8QXS - chains J and K of the 21 polymer chains in the assembly; structure by electron microscopy, 3.12 A resolution.

Chain J (and K):
Molecule: Chaperonin GroEL
From: Escherichia coli BL21(DE3)
Notes: EC 5.6.1.7; chain K of this document is another copy of the same molecule, construct and numbering; everything in this record applies to it too
Reference sequence: P0A6F5 (CH60_ECOLI); numbering as in UniProt (aligned over 2-548)
Sequence (547 residues; each row starts with the number of its first residue):
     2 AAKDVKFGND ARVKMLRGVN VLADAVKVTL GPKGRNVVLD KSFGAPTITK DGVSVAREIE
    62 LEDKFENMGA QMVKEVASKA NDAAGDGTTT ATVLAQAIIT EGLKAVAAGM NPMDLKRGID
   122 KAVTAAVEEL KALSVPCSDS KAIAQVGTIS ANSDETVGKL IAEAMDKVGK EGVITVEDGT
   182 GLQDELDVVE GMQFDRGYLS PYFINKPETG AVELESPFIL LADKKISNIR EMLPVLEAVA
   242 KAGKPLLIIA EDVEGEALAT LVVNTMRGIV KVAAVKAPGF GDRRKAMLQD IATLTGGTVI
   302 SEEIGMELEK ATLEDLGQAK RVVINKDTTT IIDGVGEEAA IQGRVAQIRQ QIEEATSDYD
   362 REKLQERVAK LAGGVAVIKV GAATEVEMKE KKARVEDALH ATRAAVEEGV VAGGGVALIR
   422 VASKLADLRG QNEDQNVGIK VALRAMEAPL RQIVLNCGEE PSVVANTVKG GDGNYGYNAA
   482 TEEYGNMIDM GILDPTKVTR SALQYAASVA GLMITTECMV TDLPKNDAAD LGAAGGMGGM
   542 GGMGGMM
Not modelled in the structure: 527-548
Bound ions: K+: T30, G32, K51; Mg2+: D87 (together with ADP)
Small-molecule neighbours: ADP (adenosine-5'-diphosphate): T30, L31, G32, P33, D87, G88, T89, T90, T91, I150, G414, G415, G416, I454, Y478, N479, A480, A481, I493, D495

Interface between chain J and chain K:
Contacting residue pairs (46; chain J residue first):
  A2(J) with E61(K)
  A3(J) with E61(K); E63(K)
  K4(J) with E59(K), hydrogen bond (side chain-backbone); E61(K), hydrogen bond (backbone-backbone); E63(K)
  F8(J) with V22(K); D25(K); A26(K)
  M69(J) with V39(K), hydrophobic; L40(K); D41(K); P47(K)
  Q72(J) with P47(K)
  M73(J) with V39(K), hydrophobic; I49(K), hydrophobic
  E76(J) with A46(K)
  N112(J) with G459(K)
  M114(J) with C458(K)
  L200(J) with T181(K); G182(K)
  S201(J) with T181(K)
  P202(J) with T181(K); L183(K), hydrophobic; A383(K); A384(K)
  Y203(J) with D179(K); E386(K), hydrogen bond
  L259(J) with T181(K)
  A260(J) with T181(K)
  L513(J) with N37(K)
  T516(J) with R36(K); N37(K), hydrogen bond
  T517(J) with N37(K); V39(K)
  E518(J) with R36(K), salt bridge; N37(K), hydrogen bond (backbone-backbone)
  C519(J) with N37(K); V38(K); V39(K), hydrogen bond (backbone-backbone)
  M520(J) with V39(K)
  V521(J) with V39(K), hydrogen bond (backbone-backbone); L40(K); D41(K), hydrogen bond (backbone-backbone)
  T522(J) with D41(K), hydrogen bond
  L524(J) with E63(K)
Also at the interface, not in a pair above, chain J (28 interface residues in all): M16, P113, R118
Also at the interface, not in a pair above, chain K (29 interface residues in all): V29, K34, G45, L62, E483

Overview:
The interface between chain J and chain K involves 28 residues on one side and 29 on the other, with 9
hydrogen bonds and 1 salt bridge. Polar pairs include E518(J)-R36(K), K4(J)-E59(K) and Y203(J)-E386(K). Bound
to chain J: ADP.
Both chains are Chaperonin GroEL (Escherichia coli BL21(DE3)). Entry 8QXS (CryoEM structure of a
GroEL14-GroES7 complex in presence of ADP-BeFx with wide GroEL7 trans ring conformation) was determined by
electron microscopy together with 8P4M, 8P4N, 8P4O, 8P4R, 8QXT, 8QXU and 8QXV from the same study.
